PDB entry 8CE0 | X-ray diffraction, 1.75 A resolution | chain A

Chain A:
Name: Maltodextrin-binding protein, Apolipoprotein E
Organism: Escherichia coli
UniProtKB: chimeric construct of A0A376KDN7, P02649: residues -375 to -3 from A0A376KDN7 (A0A376KDN7_ECOLX) positions 24-396 (UniProt number = residue number + 399); residues 1-299 from P02649 positions 19-317 (UniProt number = residue number + 18)
Sequence (675 residues; numbered -375 to 299; the number before each row is that of its first residue; numbers below 1 keep their minus sign (Gly-375 is residue -375)):
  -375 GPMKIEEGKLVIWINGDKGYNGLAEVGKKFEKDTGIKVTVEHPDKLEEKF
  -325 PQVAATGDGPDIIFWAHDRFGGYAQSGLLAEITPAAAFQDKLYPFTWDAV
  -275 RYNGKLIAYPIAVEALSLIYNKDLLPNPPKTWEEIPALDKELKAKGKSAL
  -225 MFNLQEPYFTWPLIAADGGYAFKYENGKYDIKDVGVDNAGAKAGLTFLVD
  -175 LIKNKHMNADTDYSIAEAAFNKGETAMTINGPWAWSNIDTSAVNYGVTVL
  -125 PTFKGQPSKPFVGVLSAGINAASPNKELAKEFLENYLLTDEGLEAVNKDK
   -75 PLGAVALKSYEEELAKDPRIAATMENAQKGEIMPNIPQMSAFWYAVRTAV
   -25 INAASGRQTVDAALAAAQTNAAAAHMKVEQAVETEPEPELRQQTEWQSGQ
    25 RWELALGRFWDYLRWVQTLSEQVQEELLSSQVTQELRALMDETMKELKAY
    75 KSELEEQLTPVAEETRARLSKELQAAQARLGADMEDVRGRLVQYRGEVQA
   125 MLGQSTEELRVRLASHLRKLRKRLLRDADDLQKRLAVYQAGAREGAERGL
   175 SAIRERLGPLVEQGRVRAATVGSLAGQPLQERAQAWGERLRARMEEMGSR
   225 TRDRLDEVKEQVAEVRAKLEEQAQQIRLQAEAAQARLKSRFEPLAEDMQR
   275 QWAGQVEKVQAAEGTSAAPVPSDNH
Unresolved in the structure: -375 to 22, 166-299
Construct notes: conflict Gly-375 (Ala24 in A0A376KDN7), Pro-374 (Leu25 in A0A376KDN7), Met-373 (Ala26 in A0A376KDN7), Ala-291 (Asp108 in A0A376KDN7), Ala-290 (Lys109 in A0A376KDN7), Ala-134 (Lys265 in A0A376KDN7), Ala-11 (Lys388 in A0A376KDN7), Ala-10 (Asp389 in A0A376KDN7), Asn-6 (Arg393 in A0A376KDN7), Ala-5 (Ile394 in A0A376KDN7), Ala-4 (Thr395 in A0A376KDN7), Ala-3 (Lys396 in A0A376KDN7), Arg112 (Cys130 in P02649), Ala257 (Phe275 in P02649), Arg264 (Trp282 in P02649), Ala269 (Val287 in P02649), Gln279 (Leu297 in P02649), Glu287 (Val305 in P02649); linker (-2 to 0)
Curated features (UniProtKB/Swiss-Prot):
  - region: His140 to Arg150 (LDL and other lipoprotein receptors binding), Arg260 to Ser263, Phe265 to Leu268, Glu270 to Met272 (Specificity for association with VLDL)
  - binding site (heparin): Leu144 to Arg147, Gly211 to Met218
  - modified residue: Met125 (Methionine sulfoxide), Ser129 (Phosphoserine)
  - glycosylation: Thr8 (O-linked (GalNAc...) threonine), Thr18 (O-linked (GalNAc...) threonine), Lys75 (N-linked (Glc) (glycation) lysine), Thr194 (O-linked (GalNAc...) threonine), Thr289 (O-linked (GalNAc...) threonine), Ser290 (O-linked (GalNAc...) serine), Ser296 (O-linked (GalNAc...) serine)

Overview:
UniProt lists 12 heparin-binding residues.
Chain A is Maltodextrin-binding protein, Apolipoprotein E (Escherichia coli); the structure, N-terminal domain
of human apolipoprotein E, was determined by X-ray diffraction, deposited together with 8AX9, 8AX8 and 8CDY.
